PDB entry 7PFV | electron microscopy, 4.40 A resolution (low resolution: residue-level contacts below are approximate; hydrogen-bond / salt-bridge calls are withheld) | chains F and I of the 11 polymer chains in the assembly

== Chain F ==
Name: Histone H4
Organism: Homo sapiens
Reference sequence: P62805 (H4_HUMAN); residues 0-102 here correspond to UniProt positions 1-103 (UniProt number = residue number + 1)
Amino-acid sequence (103 residues; each row starts with the number of its first residue; numbering starts at 0):
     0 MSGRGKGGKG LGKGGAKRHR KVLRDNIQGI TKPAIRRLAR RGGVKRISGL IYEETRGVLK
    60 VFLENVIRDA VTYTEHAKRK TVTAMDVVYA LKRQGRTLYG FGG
Disordered / not traced: 0-19
Curated features (UniProtKB/Swiss-Prot):
  - DNA-binding region: Lys-16 to Lys-20
  - modified residue: Ser-1 (N-acetylserine), Arg-3 (Asymmetric dimethylarginine), Lys-5 (N6-(2-hydroxyisobutyryl)lysine), Lys-8 (N6-(2-hydroxyisobutyryl)lysine), Lys-12 (N6-(2-hydroxyisobutyryl)lysine), Lys-16 (N6-(2-hydroxyisobutyryl)lysine), Lys-20 (N6,N6,N6-trimethyllysine), Lys-31 (N6-(2-hydroxyisobutyryl)lysine), Lys-44 (N6-(2-hydroxyisobutyryl)lysine), Ser-47 (Phosphoserine), Tyr-51 (Phosphotyrosine), Lys-59 (N6-(2-hydroxyisobutyryl)lysine), Lys-77 (N6-(2-hydroxyisobutyryl)lysine), Lys-79 (N6-(2-hydroxyisobutyryl)lysine), Thr-80 (Phosphothreonine), Tyr-88 (Phosphotyrosine), Lys-91 (N6-(2-hydroxyisobutyryl)lysine)
  - cross-link (Glycyl lysine isopeptide (Lys-Gly)): Lys-12 (interchain with G-Cter in SUMO2), Lys-20 (interchain with G-Cter in SUMO2), Lys-31 (interchain with G-Cter in SUMO2), Lys-59 (interchain with G-Cter in SUMO2), Lys-79 (interchain with G-Cter in SUMO2), Lys-91 (interchain with G-Cter in SUMO2)

== Chain I ==
Molecule: 177-nt DNA strand
Organism: synthetic construct
Sequence (177 nucleotides; numbered 16 to 192; the number before each row is that of its first residue):
    16 GGCCGCCACT GGCCACTGGA GAATCCCGGT GCCGAGGCCG CTCAATTGGT CGTAGACAGC
    76 TCTAGCACCG CTTAAACGCA CGTACGCGCT GTCCCCCGCG TTTTAACCGC CAAGGGGATT
   136 ACTCCCTAGT CTCCAGGCAC GTGTCACATA TATACATCCT GTGCATGTAA GTGCATG

== Interface between chain F and chain I ==
Contacting residue pairs - 16 pairs, chain F then chain I:
  Arg-35(F) / DC112(I)
  Arg-39(F) / DC112(I)
  Arg-45(F) / DC110(I)
  Arg-45(F) / DC111(I)
  Arg-45(F) / DC112(I)
  Ile-46(F) / DC111(I)
  Ile-46(F) / DC112(I)
  Ser-47(F) / DC111(I)
  Gly-48(F) / DC111(I)
  Tyr-51(F) / DC112(I)
  Arg-78(F) / DG132(I)
  Arg-78(F) / DA133(I)
  Lys-79(F) / DG130(I)
  Lys-79(F) / DG131(I)
  Lys-79(F) / DG132(I)
  Thr-80(F) / DG132(I)
Interface residues without a listed pair, chain F (13 interface residues in all): Lys-44, Leu-49, Lys-77
Interface residues without a listed pair, chain I (8 interface residues in all): DG113

== In short ==
13 residues of chain F face 8 of chain I across their interface. UniProt lists a DNA-binding region on chain
F.
Chain F is Histone H4 (Homo sapiens) and chain I is a 177-nt DNA strand (synthetic construct); the structure,
Nucleosome 1 of the 4x207 nucleosome array containing H1, was determined by electron microscopy (same
publication as 7PET, 7PEU, 7PEV, 7PEW, 7PEX, 7PEY and 16 further entries).
